Entry 2GCH (X-ray diffraction, 1.90 A resolution); this record covers chains E and G of the 3 polymer chains in the assembly.

Chain E:
Name: Gamma-chymotrypsin A
Organism: Bos taurus
Notes: EC 3.4.21.1
UniProtKB: P00766 (CTRA_BOVIN); residue numbers follow UniProt; this construct covers 1-13
Chain sequence (13 residues; numbered 1 to 13; the number before each row is that of its first residue):
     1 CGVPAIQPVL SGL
Not modelled in the structure: 12-13

Chain G:
Name: Gamma-chymotrypsin A
Organism: Bos taurus
Notes: EC 3.4.21.1
UniProtKB: P00766 (CTRA_BOVIN); residue numbers follow UniProt; this construct covers 149-245
Chain sequence (97 residues; each row starts with the number of its first residue):
   149 ANTPDRLQQA SLPLLSNTNC KKYWGTKIKD AMICAGASGV SSCMGDSGGP LVCKKNGAWT
   209 LVGIVSWGSS TCSTSTPGVY ARVTALVNWV QQTLAAN
Not modelled in the structure: 149-150
Disulfide bonds: Cys-168/Cys-182, Cys-191/Cys-220
Swiss-Prot annotation at these positions:
  - active site: Ser-195 (Charge relay system)

How chain E and chain G interact:
Contacting residue pairs (8; chain E residue first):
  Cys-1(E) with Ala-206(G)
  Gly-2(E) with Ala-206(G); Trp-207(G), hydrogen bond (backbone-backbone)
  Pro-4(E) with Trp-207(G)
  Pro-8(E) with Trp-207(G)
  Val-9(E) with Gln-157(G), hydrogen bond (backbone-side chain)
  Leu-10(E) with Gln-157(G); Ser-159(G)
Other interface residues (no listed pair), chain E (7 interface residues in all): Val-3
Other interface residues (no listed pair), chain G (5 interface residues in all): Gly-205

In short:
The interface between chain E and chain G involves 7 residues on one side and 5 on the other, with 2 hydrogen
bonds. Among the polar pairs are Val-9(E)/Gln-157(G) and Gly-2(E)/Trp-207(G). UniProt lists active-site
residue Ser-195(G) on chain G.
Chain E is Gamma-chymotrypsin A and chain G is Gamma-chymotrypsin A, both from Bos taurus; the structure,
Refined crystal structure of gamma-chymotrypsin at 1.9 angstroms resolution, was determined by X-ray
diffraction.
